Entry 8U0V (electron microscopy, 3.89 A resolution); this record covers chains C and B of the 6 polymer chains in the assembly.

Chain C:
Protein: Peroxisomal ATPase PEX1
From: Saccharomyces cerevisiae
Notes: EC 3.6.4.-
UniProt: P24004 (PEX1_YEAST); numbering as in UniProt (aligned over 1-1043)
Chain sequence (1054 residues; numbered 1 to 1054; the number before each row is that of its first residue):
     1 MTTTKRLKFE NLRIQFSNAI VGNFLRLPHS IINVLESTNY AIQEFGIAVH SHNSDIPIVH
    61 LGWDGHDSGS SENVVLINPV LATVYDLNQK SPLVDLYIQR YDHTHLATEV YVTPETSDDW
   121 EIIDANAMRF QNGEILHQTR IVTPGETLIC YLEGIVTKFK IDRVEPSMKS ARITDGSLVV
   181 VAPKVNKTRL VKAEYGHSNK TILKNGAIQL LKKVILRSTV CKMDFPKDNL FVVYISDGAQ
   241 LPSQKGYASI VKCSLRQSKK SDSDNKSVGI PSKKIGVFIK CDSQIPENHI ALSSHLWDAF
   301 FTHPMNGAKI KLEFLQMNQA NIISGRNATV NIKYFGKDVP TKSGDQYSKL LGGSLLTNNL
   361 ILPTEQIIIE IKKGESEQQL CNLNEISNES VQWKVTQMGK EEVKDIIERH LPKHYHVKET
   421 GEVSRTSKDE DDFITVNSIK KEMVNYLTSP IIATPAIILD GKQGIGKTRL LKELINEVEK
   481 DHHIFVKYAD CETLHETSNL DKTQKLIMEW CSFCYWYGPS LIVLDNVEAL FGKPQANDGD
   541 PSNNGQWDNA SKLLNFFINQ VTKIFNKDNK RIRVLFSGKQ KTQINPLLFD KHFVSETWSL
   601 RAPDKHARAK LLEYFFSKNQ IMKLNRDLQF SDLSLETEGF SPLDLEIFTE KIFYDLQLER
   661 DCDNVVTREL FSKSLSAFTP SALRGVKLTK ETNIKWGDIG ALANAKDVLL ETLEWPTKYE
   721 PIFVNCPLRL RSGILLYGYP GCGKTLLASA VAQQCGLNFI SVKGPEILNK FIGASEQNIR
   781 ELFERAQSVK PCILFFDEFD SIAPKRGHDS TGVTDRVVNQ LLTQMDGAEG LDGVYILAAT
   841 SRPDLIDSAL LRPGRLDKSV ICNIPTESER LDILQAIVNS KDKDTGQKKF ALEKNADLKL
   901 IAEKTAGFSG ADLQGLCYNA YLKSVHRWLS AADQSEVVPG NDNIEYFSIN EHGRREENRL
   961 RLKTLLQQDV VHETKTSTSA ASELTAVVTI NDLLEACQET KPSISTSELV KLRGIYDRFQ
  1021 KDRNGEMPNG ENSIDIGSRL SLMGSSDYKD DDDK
Not modelled in the structure: 1-205, 1027-1054
Sequence notes: expression tag (1044-1054)
UniProt features mapped onto this chain:
  - binding site (ATP): Gly461 to Thr468, Gly738 to Thr745
Small-molecule neighbours:
  - ATP (adenosine-5'-triphosphate), molecule 1: Asp431, Phe433, Lys462, Gln463, Gly464, Ile465, Gly466, Lys467, Thr468, Arg469, Leu611, Phe615, Pro642, Leu643
  - ATP, molecule 2: Ile699, Gly700, Ala701, Leu702, Tyr739, Pro740, Gly741, Cys742, Gly743, Lys744, Thr745, Leu746, Leu747, Ile873, Gly910, Ala911, Gln914
  - ATP, molecule 3: Leu822, Asp826, Arg852, Pro853, Arg855
What the authors report for this chain:
  - mutagenesis - K467S: unchanged localization

Chain B:
Protein: Peroxisomal ATPase PEX6
From: Saccharomyces cerevisiae
Notes: EC 3.6.4.-
UniProt: P33760 (PEX6_YEAST); residue numbers follow UniProt; this construct covers 1-1030
Chain sequence (1044 residues; numbered -13 to 1030; the number before each row is that of its first residue; numbers below 1 keep their minus sign (Met-13 is residue -13)):
   -13 MGSSHHHHHH SQDPMKASLT FSLSGIYAPC SISRDIYLEY GDKKAECLYG TIRLPQYGPG
    47 CTPGKIVHCV LDDSLPFCSI VVPSKLFGFM PTQPTMDFCY FEPILDNVVP VLDSVTFLIN
   107 EQLYSKLMDL PQEMQQIQFL HYKYNINSME TVVHSRDILT SGLCQILNCS PFPQGLVDFT
   167 ETQLILVNDT EQKLSALKYA NEDEEYALPK IGTNSALSID LESLPCTISR DLLRPAPHIN
   227 DDNSIYAFTD AETLLRLDVT SGSFITVSNM GCVRLVKLFV LLLPNGFKKR TIYAPPKIIA
   287 SFPDCSVVTI SKSNIGHTDI PIANQVFISR VGGWLQSQKC FQNIILTTLK KFFSESKRIL
   347 CQNDLIPIAF DSSMADLNIA EENDESDDED ELGQYYKNDS LVWFFVTSAE LDCFSKDNSH
   407 FIIDPNRTKL ITTNITNRRP LPLSRSNLQR YYGFAETFYY DLHIFPYVRQ LVNILETSFN
   467 CSQRGITLNA SVLLHSTTNN VGKATMVRFA SKYLGIHLLE IDCLSLTSNS RQLDSTSKII
   527 GYIRAKCENV LPYASPAVIF LAHLDSILLD VNANQDPEAI KLQKSINFEM SKLLDDFTFK
   587 FPGTTFVGSV NNIDNVPSSF RSHMRFEILV PVPSEAQRLR IFQWYLSSHE LNRDVQQKVP
   647 VSYMDNISFS SLSSYSAGLT PLDIKSIVET ARMTATARFY QESKKCGWLP QSILITQEDL
   707 SKATSKARNE FSVSIGAPQI PNVTWDDIGG IDFVKGEILD TIDMPLKHPE LFTSGMKKRS
   767 GILFYGPPGT GKTLMAKAIA TNFSLNFFSV KGPELLNMYI GESEANVRRV FQKAREAKPC
   827 VIFFDEIDSV APKRGNQGDS GGVMDRIVSQ LLAELDGMST DADGVFVIGA TNRPDLLDEA
   887 LLRPGRFDKL LYLGIPDTDT KQLNILEALT RKFVLDNDVK LIELAKLCPF NYTGADFYAL
   947 CSDAMLNAMS RIARMVEKKV SQHNELTGEN ISTRRWFDKI ATKEDTKVVV KMEDFLKAQE
  1007 QLTPSVSRAE LNHYEAVRAN FEGA
Not modelled in the structure: -13 to 0
Sequence notes: initiating methionine (-13); expression tag (-12 to 0)
UniProt features mapped onto this chain:
  - binding site (ATP): Gly772 to Thr779
Small-molecule neighbours:
  - ATP (adenosine-5'-triphosphate), molecule 1: Phe444, Tyr446, Asn485, Asn486, Val487, Gly488, Lys489, Ala490, Thr491, His549, Ile627, Tyr631, Pro667, Leu668, Lys671
  - ATP, molecule 2: Ile734, Gly735, Gly775, Thr776, Gly777, Lys778, Thr779, Leu780, Glu832, Ile911, Leu915, Gly940, Ala941, Tyr944

Chain C / chain B interface:
Residue-residue contacts - 128 pairs, chain C then chain B:
  Lys213(C) - Asp373(B)
  Lys213(C) - Asp374(B)
  Val214(C) - Asp374(B)  hydrogen bond (backbone-side chain)
  Val214(C) - Glu377(B)
  Ile215(C) - Asp374(B)  hydrogen bond (backbone-side chain)
  Ile215(C) - Glu377(B)  hydrogen bond (backbone-side chain)
  Ile215(C) - Leu378(B)  hydrophobic
  Leu216(C) - Glu377(B)
  Leu216(C) - Tyr381(B)
  Arg217(C) - Tyr381(B)
  Lys252(C) - Ile365(B)
  Lys252(C) - Ala366(B)  hydrogen bond (side chain-backbone)
  Lys252(C) - Glu368(B)
  Lys252(C) - Asn369(B)  hydrogen bond
  Ser254(C) - Asp362(B)
  Ser254(C) - Leu363(B)
  Ser254(C) - Asn364(B)  hydrogen bond (side chain-backbone)
  Ser254(C) - Ile365(B)
  Ser254(C) - Ala366(B)
  Leu255(C) - Asp362(B)
  Arg256(C) - Asn364(B)
  Gln257(C) - Asn329(B)
  Gln257(C) - Asp362(B)
  Gln257(C) - Asn364(B)  hydrogen bond
  Ser263(C) - Ala366(B)
  Ile270(C) - Glu368(B)
  Asn288(C) - Tyr381(B)  hydrogen bond
  Lys309(C) - Tyr381(B)
  Lys311(C) - Asp373(B)  salt bridge
  Ile451(C) - Arg678(B)
  Ile451(C) - Met679(B)
  Ile452(C) - Glu675(B)
  Ile452(C) - Met679(B)  hydrophobic
  Ala453(C) - Glu675(B)
  Ala453(C) - Met679(B)
  Asn499(C) - Ser514(B)
  Leu500(C) - Thr513(B)
  Leu500(C) - Ser514(B)
  Gln504(C) - Ser511(B)  hydrogen bond (side chain-backbone)
  Gln504(C) - Leu512(B)
  Ser512(C) - Leu363(B)
  Tyr515(C) - Asp357(B)  hydrogen bond
  Tyr515(C) - Ser359(B)
  Trp516(C) - Leu363(B)  hydrophobic
  Asp540(C) - Asn558(B)  hydrogen bond
  Asp540(C) - Asn560(B)
  Asn543(C) - Gln561(B)
  Gly545(C) - Leu555(B)
  Asp548(C) - Leu510(B)
  Asp548(C) - Ser552(B)
  Asn549(C) - Ser516(B)  hydrogen bond
  Lys552(C) - Leu510(B)
  Asn555(C) - Leu510(B)
  Phe565(C) - Asp640(B)
  Asn566(C) - Asp640(B)
  Lys567(C) - Asp357(B)  salt bridge
  Lys567(C) - Lys383(B)  hydrogen bond (side chain-backbone)
  Lys567(C) - Asp640(B)  hydrogen bond (backbone-side chain)
  Asp568(C) - Lys383(B)  salt bridge
  Asp568(C) - Asp640(B)  hydrogen bond (backbone-side chain)
  Asn569(C) - Asp640(B)  hydrogen bond (backbone-side chain)
  Arg571(C) - Tyr381(B)  hydrogen bond (side chain-backbone)
  Arg571(C) - Lys383(B)
  Asp590(C) - Asn486(B)  hydrogen bond (backbone-side chain)
  Lys591(C) - Asn485(B)
  Lys591(C) - Asn486(B)  hydrogen bond
  His592(C) - Leu668(B)
  His592(C) - Asp669(B)  salt bridge
  His592(C) - Glu716(B)  salt bridge
  Lys605(C) - Asp984(B)  salt bridge
  Trp715(C) - Ala959(B)  hydrophobic
  Lys718(C) - Arg980(B)  hydrogen bond (backbone-side chain)
  Lys718(C) - Phe983(B)
  Tyr719(C) - Met955(B)
  Tyr719(C) - Ala959(B)  hydrophobic
  Tyr719(C) - Phe983(B)  hydrophobic
  Pro721(C) - Phe983(B)  hydrophobic
  Ile722(C) - Met955(B)  hydrophobic
  Ile722(C) - Phe983(B)  hydrophobic
  Ile722(C) - Thr992(B)
  Phe723(C) - Met955(B)  hydrophobic
  Asn725(C) - Thr992(B)  hydrogen bond (side chain-backbone)
  Cys726(C) - Met951(B)  hydrophobic
  Pro727(C) - Lys918(B)
  Leu728(C) - Phe919(B)  hydrophobic
  Leu728(C) - Cys947(B)  hydrophobic
  Arg729(C) - Tyr944(B)  hydrogen bond (backbone-side chain)
  Arg731(C) - Leu952(B)
  Phe771(C) - Met804(B)  hydrophobic
  Ile772(C) - Asn803(B)
  Ile772(C) - Met804(B)
  Gly773(C) - Asn803(B)
  Gly773(C) - Met804(B)
  Lys805(C) - Arg879(B)
  Arg806(C) - Arg879(B)
  Ser810(C) - Gln843(B)
  Ser810(C) - Gly844(B)
  Ser810(C) - Asp845(B)  hydrogen bond (backbone-backbone)
  Arg816(C) - Pro799(B)
  Arg816(C) - Leu802(B)
  Asn819(C) - Pro799(B)
  Asn819(C) - Asp834(B)
  Asn819(C) - Ser835(B)
  Gln820(C) - Pro799(B)
  Gln820(C) - Glu800(B)
  Thr823(C) - Lys797(B)
  Thr823(C) - Asp831(B)  hydrogen bond
  Asp826(C) - Gln725(B)
  Gly827(C) - Gln725(B)
  Ala828(C) - Gln725(B)  hydrogen bond (backbone-side chain)
  Ala828(C) - Pro727(B)
  Glu829(C) - Pro727(B)
  Leu851(C) - Ser1011(B)
  Arg852(C) - Pro774(B)
  Arg852(C) - Gly775(B)
  Arg852(C) - Asn878(B)
  Pro853(C) - Ala945(B)  hydrophobic
  Pro853(C) - Ser1011(B)
  Lys858(C) - Asp949(B)  salt bridge
  Asp1022(C) - Val1012(B)
  Asp1022(C) - Ser1013(B)  hydrogen bond (side chain-backbone)
  Arg1023(C) - Thr1009(B)  hydrogen bond
  Arg1023(C) - Pro1010(B)
  Asn1024(C) - Leu1008(B)
  Asn1024(C) - Thr1009(B)
  Asn1024(C) - Pro1010(B)
  Gly1025(C) - Asn937(B)
  Gly1025(C) - Arg1014(B)
Interface residues without a listed pair, chain C (91 interface residues in all): Cys253, Ser267, Ser449, Pro450, Asp501, Pro541, Asn544, Ile564, Phe589, Leu635, Leu730, Glu776, Asp809, Asp847, Ala849, Gly854
Interface residues without a listed pair, chain B (99 interface residues in all): Met360, Glu367, Ser372, Gln380, Tyr382, Asp385, Asp508, Cys509, Asn515, Val641, Tyr686, Lys778, Thr779, Lys783, Arg815, Glu832, Asn842, Ser846, Ala941, Ser956, Ile958, Val994, Gln1007

Summary:
91 residues of chain C and 99 residues of chain B are in contact, with 27 hydrogen bonds and 7 salt bridges.
Polar contacts include Lys311(C)-Asp373(B), Lys567(C)-Asp357(B) and Asp568(C)-Lys383(B). One ATP molecule is
bound between chain C and chain B. The paper reports that K467S of chain C leaves localization unchanged.
Here chain C is Peroxisomal ATPase PEX1 and chain B is Peroxisomal ATPase PEX6, both from Saccharomyces
cerevisiae. Entry 8U0V (S. cerevisiae Pex1/Pex6 with 1 mM ATP) was determined by electron microscopy (same
publication as 8U0X).
